PDB entry 4D0K | X-ray diffraction, 1.89 A resolution | chains B and C of the 3 polymer chains in the assembly

== Chain B (and C) ==
Molecule: Pab-dependent poly(a)-specific ribonuclease subunit PAN3-like protein
Source organism: Chaetomium thermophilum
Notes: fragment: c-term, residues 448-555; chain C of this document is another copy of the same molecule, construct and numbering; everything in this record applies to it too
Reference sequence: G0S0Y3 (G0S0Y3_CHATD); residues 448-555 here = UniProt positions 448-555
Chain sequence (135 residues; row label = number of the first residue in the row):
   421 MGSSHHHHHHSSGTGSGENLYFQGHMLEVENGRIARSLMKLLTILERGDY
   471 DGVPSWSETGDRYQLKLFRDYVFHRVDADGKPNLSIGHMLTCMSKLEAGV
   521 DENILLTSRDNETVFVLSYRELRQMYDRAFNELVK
Not modelled in the structure: 421-450 (chain C: 421-446)
Sequence notes: expression tag (421-447)

== Interface between chain B and chain C ==
Contacting residue pairs (64):
  Asn451(B) with Val449(C)
  Gly452(B) with Val449(C), hydrogen bond (backbone-backbone); Glu450(C)
  Arg453(B) with Glu448(C), salt bridge; Glu450(C), hydrogen bond (backbone-side chain)
  Ile454(B) with Glu448(C); Glu450(C), hydrogen bond (backbone-side chain)
  Ala455(B) with Glu450(C), hydrogen bond (backbone-side chain); Leu458(C)
  Arg456(B) with Ile506(C)
  Leu458(B) with Ala455(C); Leu458(C), hydrophobic; Met459(C), hydrophobic; Leu462(C), hydrophobic
  Met459(B) with Leu458(C), hydrophobic; Phe493(C), hydrophobic; Ile506(C), hydrophobic; Met509(C), hydrophobic
  Leu462(B) with Leu458(C), hydrophobic; Leu462(C), hydrophobic; Arg489(C); Phe493(C); His494(C), hydrogen bond (backbone-side chain)
  Thr463(B) with Phe493(C); His494(C); Leu504(C); Met509(C)
  Leu465(B) with His494(C), hydrogen bond (backbone-side chain)
  Glu466(B) with Glu466(C); His494(C); Arg529(C), hydrogen bond (backbone-side chain)
  Arg467(B) with Phe493(C), hydrogen bond (side chain-backbone); His494(C); Val496(C)
  Gly468(B) with Arg529(C)
  Phe493(B) with Met459(C), hydrophobic; Leu462(C), hydrophobic; Thr463(C); Arg467(C), hydrogen bond (backbone-side chain)
  His494(B) with Leu462(C), hydrogen bond (side chain-backbone); Thr463(C); Leu465(C), hydrogen bond (side chain-backbone); Glu466(C); Arg467(C)
  Arg495(B) with Arg467(C), hydrogen bond (backbone-side chain)
  Val496(B) with Arg467(C)
  Lys501(B) with Val554(C), hydrogen bond (side chain-backbone); Lys555(C)
  Pro502(B) with Arg467(C); Tyr470(C), hydrophobic; Leu553(C)
  Leu504(B) with Phe550(C), hydrophobic; Leu553(C); Val554(C), hydrophobic
  Ile506(B) with Met459(C), hydrophobic
  Met509(B) with Met459(C), hydrophobic; Thr463(C)
  Leu510(B) with Met459(C), hydrophobic
  Ser514(B) with Glu448(C), hydrogen bond
  Arg529(B) with Arg467(C); Asp469(C), hydrogen bond (side chain-backbone)
  Phe550(B) with Leu504(C), hydrophobic
  Leu553(B) with Pro502(C)
  Val554(B) with Leu504(C), hydrophobic
Other interface residues (no listed pair), chain B (30 interface residues in all): Arg489
Other interface residues (no listed pair), chain C (33 interface residues in all): Leu447, Ile454, Arg456, Gly468, Arg495, Lys501, Leu510

== In short ==
30 residues of chain B and 33 residues of chain C are in contact, with 15 hydrogen bonds and 1 salt bridge.
Polar pairs include Arg453(B)-Glu448(C), Arg453(B)-Glu450(C) and Ile454(B)-Glu450(C).
Chain B and chain C are both Pab-dependent poly(a)-specific ribonuclease subunit PAN3-like protein (Chaetomium
thermophilum); the structure, Complex of Chaetomium thermophilum PAN2 (WD40-CS1) with PAN3 (C-term), was
determined by X-ray diffraction (same publication as 4CZV, 4CZW, 4CZX and 4CZY).
